1U3W - chains A and B; structure by X-ray diffraction, 1.45 A resolution.

== Chain A (and B) ==
Protein: Alcohol dehydrogenase gamma chain
Source organism: Homo sapiens
Notes: EC 1.1.1.1; chain B of this document is another copy of the same molecule, construct and numbering; everything in this record applies to it too
UniProt: P00326 (ADHG_HUMAN); residue numbers follow UniProt; this construct covers 1-374
Amino-acid sequence (374 residues; numbered 1 to 374; the number before each row is that of its first residue):
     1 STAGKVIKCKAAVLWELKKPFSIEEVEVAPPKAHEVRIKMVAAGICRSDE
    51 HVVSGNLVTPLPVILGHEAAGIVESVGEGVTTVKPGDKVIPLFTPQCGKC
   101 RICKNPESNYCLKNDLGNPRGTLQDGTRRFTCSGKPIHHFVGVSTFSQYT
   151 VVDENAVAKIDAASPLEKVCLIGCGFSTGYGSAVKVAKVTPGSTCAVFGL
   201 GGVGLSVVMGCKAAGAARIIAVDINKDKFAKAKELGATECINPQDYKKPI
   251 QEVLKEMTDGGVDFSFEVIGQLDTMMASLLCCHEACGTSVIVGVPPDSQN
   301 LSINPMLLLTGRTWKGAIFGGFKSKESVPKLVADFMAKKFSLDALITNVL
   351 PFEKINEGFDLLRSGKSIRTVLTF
Metal / ion sites: Zn2+ site 1: C46, H67, C174 (together with 1-methylheptylformamide); Zn2+ site 2: C97, C100, C103, C111
Ligand contacts:
  - 1-methylheptylformamide (FXY), molecule 1: C46, S48, L57, H67, F93, Y110, L116, G117, F140, V141, C174, V294, I318
  - 1-methylheptylformamide (FXY), molecule 2: M306, L309, T310
  - NAD (nicotinamide-adenine-dinucleotide): C46, R47, S48, H51, F93, C174, T178, G199, L200, G201, G202, V203, G204, V222, D223, I224, N225, K228, V268, I269, G270, Q271, T274, V292, G293, V294, A317, I318, F319, L362, R369

== Interface between chain A and chain B ==
Pairs across the interface (85; chain A residue first):
  R101(A) - T258(B)  hydrogen bond (side chain-backbone)
  R101(A) - D259(B)  hydrogen bond (side chain-backbone)
  R101(A) - G261(B)  hydrogen bond (side chain-backbone)
  R101(A) - V262(B)
  R101(A) - D263(B)  salt bridge
  R101(A) - H283(B)
  R101(A) - C286(B)
  I102(A) - H283(B)
  I102(A) - A285(B)  hydrophobic
  I102(A) - C286(B)  hydrophobic
  N105(A) - C286(B)
  S108(A) - A285(B)
  S108(A) - C286(B)
  Y110(A) - E284(B)
  Y110(A) - A285(B)  hydrophobic
  Y110(A) - T310(B)
  T258(A) - R101(B)  hydrogen bond (backbone-side chain)
  D259(A) - R101(B)  hydrogen bond (backbone-side chain)
  G261(A) - R101(B)  hydrogen bond (backbone-side chain)
  D263(A) - R101(B)  salt bridge
  D263(A) - N105(B)
  M275(A) - P305(B)  hydrophobic
  H283(A) - R101(B)
  H283(A) - I102(B)
  E284(A) - Y110(B)
  A285(A) - I102(B)  hydrophobic
  A285(A) - S108(B)
  A285(A) - Y110(B)  hydrophobic
  C286(A) - R101(B)
  C286(A) - I102(B)  hydrophobic
  C286(A) - N105(B)
  C286(A) - S108(B)
  I291(A) - P305(B)  hydrophobic
  I291(A) - L309(B)
  V292(A) - L309(B)
  G293(A) - L309(B)
  P295(A) - P305(B)  hydrophobic
  P295(A) - L309(B)
  Q299(A) - P305(B)
  N300(A) - S302(B)  hydrogen bond
  N300(A) - I303(B)
  N300(A) - N304(B)  hydrogen bond (side chain-backbone)
  L301(A) - L301(B)
  L301(A) - S302(B)
  L301(A) - I303(B)  hydrogen bond (backbone-backbone)
  L301(A) - P305(B)  hydrophobic
  S302(A) - N300(B)  hydrogen bond
  S302(A) - L301(B)
  I303(A) - N300(B)
  I303(A) - L301(B)  hydrogen bond (backbone-backbone)
  N304(A) - S298(B)
  N304(A) - N300(B)
  P305(A) - L272(B)  hydrophobic
  P305(A) - M275(B)  hydrophobic
  P305(A) - I291(B)  hydrophobic
  P305(A) - P295(B)  hydrophobic
  P305(A) - Q299(B)
  P305(A) - L301(B)  hydrophobic
  L308(A) - W314(B)  hydrophobic
  L308(A) - G316(B)  hydrogen bond (backbone-backbone)
  L309(A) - I291(B)
  L309(A) - V292(B)
  L309(A) - G293(B)
  L309(A) - V294(B)  hydrophobic
  L309(A) - G316(B)
  L309(A) - A317(B)  hydrogen bond (backbone-backbone)
  L309(A) - I318(B)  hydrogen bond (backbone-backbone)
  T310(A) - Y110(B)
  G311(A) - G316(B)
  R312(A) - K315(B)
  R312(A) - G316(B)  hydrogen bond (backbone-backbone)
  T313(A) - T313(B)
  T313(A) - W314(B)
  T313(A) - K315(B)
  W314(A) - L308(B)  hydrophobic
  W314(A) - T313(B)
  W314(A) - W314(B)  hydrogen bond (backbone-backbone)
  K315(A) - R312(B)
  K315(A) - T313(B)
  G316(A) - L308(B)  hydrogen bond (backbone-backbone)
  G316(A) - L309(B)
  G316(A) - G311(B)
  G316(A) - R312(B)  hydrogen bond (backbone-backbone)
  A317(A) - L309(B)  hydrogen bond (backbone-backbone)
  I318(A) - L309(B)  hydrogen bond (backbone-backbone)
Interface residues without a listed pair, chain A (43 interface residues in all): L112, T194, G260, V262, L272, V294, M306
Interface residues without a listed pair, chain B (44 interface residues in all): L112, T194, G260, M306

== Overview ==
Chain A and chain B form an interface of 43 and 44 residues respectively, with 20 hydrogen bonds and 2 salt
bridges. Polar pairs include R101(A)-D263(B), R101(A)-T258(B) and R101(A)-D259(B). Ligands of chain A: NAD and
1-methylheptylformamide. C46(A), H67(A) and C174(A) coordinate Zn2+ site 1.
Both chains are Alcohol dehydrogenase gamma chain (Homo sapiens). Entry 1U3W (Crystal Structure of Human
Alcohol Dehydrogenase Gamma-2-Gamma-2 Isoform Complexed with N-1-Methylheptylformamide) was determined by
X-ray diffraction, deposited together with 1U3T, 1U3U and 1U3V.
